Entry 6U5K (electron microscopy, 3.50 A resolution); this record covers chains M and 0 of the 54 polymer chains in the assembly.

Chain M:
Molecule: Tri1a PA0618
Organism: Pseudomonas aeruginosa (strain ATCC 15692 / DSM 22644 / CIP 104116 / JCM 14847 / LMG 12228 / 1C / PRS 101 / PAO1)
Reference sequence: G3XCX5 (G3XCX5_PSEAE); numbering as in UniProt (aligned over 1-295)
Chain sequence (295 residues; numbered 1 to 295; the number before each row is that of its first residue):
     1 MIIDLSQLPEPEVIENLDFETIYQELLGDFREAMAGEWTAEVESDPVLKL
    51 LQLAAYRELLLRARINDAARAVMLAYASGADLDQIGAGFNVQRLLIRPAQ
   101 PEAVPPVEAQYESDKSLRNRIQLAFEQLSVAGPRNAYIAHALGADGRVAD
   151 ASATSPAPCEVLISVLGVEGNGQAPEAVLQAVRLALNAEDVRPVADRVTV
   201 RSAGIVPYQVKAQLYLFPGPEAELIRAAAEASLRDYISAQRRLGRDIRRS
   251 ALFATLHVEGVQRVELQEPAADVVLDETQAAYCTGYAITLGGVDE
Not modelled in the structure: 1, 293-295
From the paper describing this entry:
  - mutagenesis - H257F: increased stability in response to pH 3.4
  - mutagenesis - A254C: decreased stability

Chain 0:
Molecule: Tri2 PA0619
Organism: Pseudomonas aeruginosa (strain ATCC 15692 / DSM 22644 / CIP 104116 / JCM 14847 / LMG 12228 / 1C / PRS 101 / PAO1)
Reference sequence: G3XD92 (G3XD92_PSEAE); numbering as in UniProt (aligned over 1-177)
Chain sequence (177 residues; row label = number of the first residue in the row):
     1 MSSRLLPPNRSSLERSLGDVLPAELPVPLRELHDPARCEAALLPYLAWTR
    51 SVDRWDPDWSDEAKRNAVATSFVLHQRKGTLTALRQVVEPIGALSEVTEW
   101 WQRSPTGVPGTFEITVDVSDRGIDEGTVLELERLLDDVRPVSRHLTRLDL
   151 RITPVIRSRHGLAVTDGDTLEIFPWKQ
Not modelled in the structure: 1, 153-177

How chain M and chain 0 interact:
Residue-residue contacts (63):
  Ile3(M) with Trp48(0), hydrogen bond (backbone-side chain)
  Leu5(M) with Tyr45(0), hydrophobic; Trp48(0), hydrophobic
  Pro9(M) with Tyr45(0)
  Pro11(M) with Tyr45(0)
  Val13(M) with Pro28(0); Leu32(0), hydrophobic; Leu42(0), hydrophobic
  Ile14(M) with Pro26(0)
  Leu26(M) with Val20(0); Ala23(0), hydrophobic
  Phe30(M) with Leu13(0), hydrophobic; Ser16(0); Leu17(0), hydrophobic; Val20(0), hydrophobic
  Ala33(M) with Ser16(0)
  Met34(M) with Ser12(0); Leu13(0), hydrophobic; Ser16(0), hydrogen bond
  Glu37(M) with Ser12(0), hydrogen bond
  Leu50(M) with Leu21(0)
  Leu51(M) with Leu17(0), hydrophobic; Leu21(0), hydrophobic
  Ala54(M) with Leu21(0), hydrophobic
  Glu58(M) with Ala23(0); Leu25(0)
  Arg62(M) with Leu25(0)
  Ile65(M) with Pro26(0)
  Val72(M) with His33(0)
  Leu74(M) with Trp48(0), hydrophobic; Thr49(0)
  Phe89(M) with Thr49(0)
  Arg118(M) with Trp48(0)
  Gln122(M) with Trp48(0), hydrogen bond (side chain-backbone); Ser51(0)
  Phe125(M) with Arg50(0); Ser51(0); His75(0)
  Glu126(M) with Ser51(0); Asp53(0); His75(0), salt bridge
  Leu128(M) with Phe72(0), hydrophobic
  Ser129(M) with His75(0); Lys78(0)
  Gly132(M) with Pro140(0)
  Pro133(M) with Lys78(0)
  Arg134(M) with Asp136(0), hydrogen bond (side chain-backbone); Asp137(0); Arg139(0); Val141(0)
  Tyr137(M) with Val141(0), hydrophobic
  Ser152(M) with Val141(0)
  Thr154(M) with Val141(0), hydrogen bond (side chain-backbone); Ser142(0)
  Ala157(M) with Ser142(0)
  Pro158(M) with Gly110(0); Thr111(0); Ser142(0)
  Cys159(M) with Ser142(0), hydrogen bond (backbone-backbone); Arg143(0), hydrogen bond
  Glu160(M) with Ser142(0), hydrogen bond (backbone-side chain)
  Val161(M) with Val141(0), hydrophobic; Ser142(0)
Interface residues without a listed pair, chain M (46 interface residues in all): Glu12, Asp29, Val42, Val47, Leu61, Ala69, Met73, Ala75, Ala131
Interface residues without a listed pair, chain 0 (39 interface residues in all): Arg15, Asp19, Pro22, Val27, Leu29, Leu46, Gln76, Gly79

Overview:
Chain M and chain 0 form an interface of 46 and 39 residues respectively; the contacts include 9 hydrogen
bonds and 1 salt bridge. Among the polar pairs are Glu126(M)-His75(0), Ile3(M)-Trp48(0) and Met34(M)-Ser16(0).
The paper reports that H257F of chain M increases stability in response to pH 3.4; A254C of chain M reduces
stability.
Here chain M is Tri1a PA0618 and chain 0 is Tri2 PA0619, both from Pseudomonas aeruginosa (strain ATCC 15692 /
DSM 22644 / CIP 104116 / JCM 14847 / LMG 12228 / 1C / PRS 101 / PAO1). Entry 6U5K (CryoEM Structure of Pyocin
R2 - postcontracted - baseplate) was determined by electron microscopy (same publication as 6PYT, 6U5B, 6U5F
and 6U5J).
